PDB entry 8AII | X-ray diffraction, 1.82 A resolution | chain A

== Chain A ==
Protein: Probable nicotinate-nucleotide adenylyltransferase
Source organism: Enterococcus faecium
Notes: EC 2.7.7.18
Reference sequence: A0A133MWI0 (A0A133MWI0_ENTFC); residues 1-214 here correspond to UniProt positions 3-216 (UniProt number = residue number + 2)
Amino-acid sequence (214 residues; each row starts with the number of its first residue):
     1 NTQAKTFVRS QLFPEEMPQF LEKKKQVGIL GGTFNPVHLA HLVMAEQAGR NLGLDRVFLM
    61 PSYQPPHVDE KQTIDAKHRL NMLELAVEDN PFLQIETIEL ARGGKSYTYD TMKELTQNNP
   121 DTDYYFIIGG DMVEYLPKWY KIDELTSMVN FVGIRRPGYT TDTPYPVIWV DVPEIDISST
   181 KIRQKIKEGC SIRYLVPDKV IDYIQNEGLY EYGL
Unresolved in the structure: 1-23, 65-72, 213-214
Small-molecule neighbours:
  - adenine (ADE): G32, T33, F34, H38, H41, I177, S178, S179
  - Mg2+ (MG): K25, N119, P120, D121, T122

== In short ==
Bound to chain A: adenine and Mg2+.
Chain A is Probable nicotinate-nucleotide adenylyltransferase (Enterococcus faecium); the structure, High
Resolution Crystal Structure of Enterococcus faecium Nicotinate Nucleotide Adenylyltransferase Complexed with
Adenine, was determined by X-ray diffraction (same publication as 8AIH).
